PDB entry 2VDR | X-ray diffraction, 2.40 A resolution | chains B and C of the 5 polymer chains in the assembly

# Chain B
Name: Integrin beta-3
Source organism: Homo sapiens
Notes: fragment: headpiece, residues 27-487
Reference sequence: P05106 (ITB3_HUMAN); residues 1-461 here correspond to UniProt positions 27-487 (UniProt number = residue number + 26)
Amino-acid sequence (461 residues; row label = number of the first residue in the row):
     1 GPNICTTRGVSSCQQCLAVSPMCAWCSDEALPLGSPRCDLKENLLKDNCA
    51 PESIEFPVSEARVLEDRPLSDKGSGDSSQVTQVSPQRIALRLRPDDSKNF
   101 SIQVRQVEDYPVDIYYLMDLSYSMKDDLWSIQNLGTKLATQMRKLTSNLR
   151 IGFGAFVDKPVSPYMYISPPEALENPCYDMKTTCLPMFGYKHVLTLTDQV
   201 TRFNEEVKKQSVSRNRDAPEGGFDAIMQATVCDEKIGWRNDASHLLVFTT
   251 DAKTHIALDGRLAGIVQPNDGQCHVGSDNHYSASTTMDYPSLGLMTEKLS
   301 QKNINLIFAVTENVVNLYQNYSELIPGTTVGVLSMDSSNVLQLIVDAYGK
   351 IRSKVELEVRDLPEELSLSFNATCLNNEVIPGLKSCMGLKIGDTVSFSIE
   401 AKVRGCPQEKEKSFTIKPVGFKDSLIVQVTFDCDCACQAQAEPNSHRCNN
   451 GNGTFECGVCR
Unresolved in the structure: 73-78
Disulfide bonds: Cys5-Cys23, Cys13-Cys435, Cys16-Cys38, Cys26-Cys49, Cys177-Cys184, Cys232-Cys273, Cys374-Cys386, Cys406-Cys433, Cys437-Cys457, Cys448-Cys460
Glycans and other covalent adducts: N-acetylglucosamine (NAG) linked to Asn99, Asn320, Asn371
Ion coordination: Mg2+: Ser121, Ser123, Glu220 (shared with Asp410(C) of chain C); Ca2+ site 1: Ser123, Asp126, Asp127, Asp251 (together with glycerol); Ca2+ site 2: Asp158, Asn215, Asp217, Pro219, Glu220
Swiss-Prot annotation at these positions:
  - region: Cys177 to Cys184 (Involved in CX3CL1-, NRG1-, FGF1- and IGF1-binding), Gln267 to Met287 (CX3CL1-binding)
  - binding site (Mg(2+)): Ser121, Ser123, Glu220
  - binding site (Ca(2+)): Ser123, Asp126, Asp127, Asp158, Asn215, Asp217, Pro219, Glu220, Asp251, Met335
  - glycosylation (N-linked (GlcNAc...) asparagine): Asn99, Asn320, Asn371, Asn452

# Chain C
Name: Fibrinogen
Notes: fragment: gamma chain c-terminal peptide, residues 428-437
Reference sequence: Q53Y18 (Q53Y18_HUMAN); residues 402-411 here correspond to UniProt positions 428-437 (UniProt number = residue number + 26)
Amino-acid sequence (10 residues; each row starts with the number of its first residue):
   402 LGGAKQRGDV
Unresolved in the structure: 402-404
Construct notes: engineered mutation Arg408 (Ala396 in Q53Y18)
Ion coordination: Mg2+: Asp410 (shared with Ser121(B), Ser123(B), Glu220(B) of chain B)
Reported in the primary citation:
  - Ca2+ coordination through a water molecule: Val411
  - mutagenesis - K406R (15-fold): decreased binding to Integrin alpha-iib (citing earlier work)

# Interface between chain B and chain C
Residue-residue contacts (12; chain B residue first):
  Ser121(B) - Asp410(C)  hydrogen bond
  Tyr122(B) - Asp410(C)  hydrogen bond (backbone-side chain)
  Ser123(B) - Asp410(C)  hydrogen bond (backbone-side chain)
  Ser123(B) - Val411(C)
  Arg214(B) - Asp410(C)
  Asn215(B) - Asp410(C)  hydrogen bond
  Arg216(B) - Gly409(C)
  Arg216(B) - Asp410(C)  hydrogen bond (backbone-backbone)
  Asp217(B) - Asp410(C)
  Ala218(B) - Arg408(C)
  Ala218(B) - Gly409(C)
  Glu220(B) - Asp410(C)
From the paper, about this interface:
  - pairs named by the authors: Asn215(B)-Asp410(C) (hydrogen bond), Ala218(B)-Arg408(C)

# Overview
Chain B and chain C form an interface of 9 and 4 residues respectively, with 5 hydrogen bonds. Among the polar
pairs are Ser121(B)-Asp410(C), Tyr122(B)-Asp410(C) and Ser123(B)-Asp410(C). The authors report a hydrogen bond
between Asn215(B) and Asp410(C); a contact between Ala218(B) and Arg408(C). From the paper: K406R of chain C
reduces binding to Integrin alpha-iib; water-mediated Ca2+ coordination by Val411(C).
Chain B is Integrin beta-3 (Homo sapiens) and chain C is Fibrinogen; the structure, Integrin AlphaIIbBeta3
Headpiece Bound to a chimeric Fibrinogen Gamma chain peptide, LGGAKQRGDV, was determined by X-ray diffraction
(same publication as 2VC2, 2VDK, 2VDL, 2VDM, 2VDN, 2VDO, 2VDP and 2VDQ).
